Entry 5UHC (X-ray diffraction, 3.80 A resolution); this record covers chains D and F of the 9 polymer chains in the assembly.

# Chain D
Molecule: DNA-directed RNA polymerase subunit beta'
From: Mycobacterium tuberculosis (strain ATCC 25618 / H37Rv)
Notes: EC 2.7.7.6
Reference sequence: P9WGY7 (RPOC_MYCTU); numbering as in UniProt (aligned over 1-1316)
Chain sequence (1316 residues; row label = number of the first residue in the row):
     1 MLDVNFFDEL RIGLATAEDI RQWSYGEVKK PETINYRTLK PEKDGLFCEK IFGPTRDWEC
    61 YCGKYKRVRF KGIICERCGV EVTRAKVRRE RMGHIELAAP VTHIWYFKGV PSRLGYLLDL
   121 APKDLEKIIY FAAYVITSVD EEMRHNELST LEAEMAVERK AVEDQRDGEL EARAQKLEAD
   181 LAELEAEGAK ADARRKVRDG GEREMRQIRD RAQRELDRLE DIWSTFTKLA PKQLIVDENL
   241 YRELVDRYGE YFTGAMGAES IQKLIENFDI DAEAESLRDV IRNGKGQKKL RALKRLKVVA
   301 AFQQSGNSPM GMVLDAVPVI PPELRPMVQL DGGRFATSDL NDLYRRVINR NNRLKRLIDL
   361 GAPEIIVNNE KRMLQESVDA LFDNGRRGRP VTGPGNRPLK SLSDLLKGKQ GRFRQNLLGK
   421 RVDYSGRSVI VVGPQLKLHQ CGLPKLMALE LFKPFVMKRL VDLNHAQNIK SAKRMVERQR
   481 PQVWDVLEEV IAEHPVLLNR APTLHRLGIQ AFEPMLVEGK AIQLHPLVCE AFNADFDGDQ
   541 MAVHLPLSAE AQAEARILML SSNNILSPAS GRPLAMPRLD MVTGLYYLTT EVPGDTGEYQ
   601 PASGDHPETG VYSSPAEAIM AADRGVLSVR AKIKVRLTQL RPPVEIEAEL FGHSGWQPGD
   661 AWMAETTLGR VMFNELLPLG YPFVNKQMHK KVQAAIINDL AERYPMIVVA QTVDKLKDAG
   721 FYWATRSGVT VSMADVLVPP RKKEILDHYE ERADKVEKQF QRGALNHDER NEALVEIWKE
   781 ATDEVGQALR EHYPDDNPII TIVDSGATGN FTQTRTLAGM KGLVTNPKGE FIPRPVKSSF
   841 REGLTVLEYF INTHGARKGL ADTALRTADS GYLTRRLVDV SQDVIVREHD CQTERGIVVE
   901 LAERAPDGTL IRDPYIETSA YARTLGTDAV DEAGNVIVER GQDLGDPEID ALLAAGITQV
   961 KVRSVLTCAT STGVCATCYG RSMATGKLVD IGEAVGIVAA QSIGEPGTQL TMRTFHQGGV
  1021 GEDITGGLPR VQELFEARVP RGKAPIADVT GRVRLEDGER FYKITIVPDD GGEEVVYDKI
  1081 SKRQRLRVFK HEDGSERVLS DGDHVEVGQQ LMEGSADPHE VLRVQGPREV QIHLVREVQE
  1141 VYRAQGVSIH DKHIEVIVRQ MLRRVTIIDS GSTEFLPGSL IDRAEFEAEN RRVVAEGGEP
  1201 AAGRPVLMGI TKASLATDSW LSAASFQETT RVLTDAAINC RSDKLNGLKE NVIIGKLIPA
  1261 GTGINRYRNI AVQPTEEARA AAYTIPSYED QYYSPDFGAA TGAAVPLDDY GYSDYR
Not modelled in the structure: 1-2, 1012-1025, 1282-1316
Bound ions: Zn2+ site 1: C60, C62, C75, C78; Mg2+: D535, D537, D539; Zn2+ site 2: C891, C968, C975, C978
Curated features (UniProtKB/Swiss-Prot):
  - binding site (Zn(2+)): C60, C62, C75, C78, C891, C968, C975, C978
  - binding site (Mg(2+)): D535, D537, D539

# Chain F
Molecule: RNA polymerase sigma factor SigA
From: Mycobacterium tuberculosis (strain ATCC 25618 / H37Rv)
Reference sequence: P9WGI1 (SIGA_MYCTU); residues 1-528 here = UniProt positions 1-528
Chain sequence (528 residues; each row starts with the number of its first residue):
     1 MAATKASTAT DEPVKRTATK SPAASASGAK TGAKRTAAKS ASGSPPAKRA TKPAARSVKP
    61 ASAPQDTTTS TIPKRKTRAA AKSAAAKAPS ARGHATKPRA PKDAQHEAAT DPEDALDSVE
   121 ELDAEPDLDV EPGEDLDLDA ADLNLDDLED DVAPDADDDL DSGDDEDHED LEAEAAVAPG
   181 QTADDDEEIA EPTEKDKASG DFVWDEDESE ALRQARKDAE LTASADSVRA YLKQIGKVAL
   241 LNAEEEVELA KRIEAGLYAT QLMTELSERG EKLPAAQRRD MMWICRDGDR AKNHLLEANL
   301 RLVVSLAKRY TGRGMAFLDL IQEGNLGLIR AVEKFDYTKG YKFSTYATWW IRQAITRAMA
   361 DQARTIRIPV HMVEVINKLG RIQRELLQDL GREPTPEELA KEMDITPEKV LEIQQYAREP
   421 ISLDQTIGDE GDSQLGDFIE DSEAVVAVDA VSFTLLQDQL QSVLDTLSER EAGVVRLRFG
   481 LTDGQPRTLD EIGQVYGVTR ERIRQIESKT MSKLRHPSRS QVLRDYLD
Not modelled in the structure: 1-206
Small-molecule neighbours: rifampicin (RFP): G428, D429, E430

# Chain D / chain F interface
Residue-residue contacts (86):
  E32(D) with R367(F), salt bridge
  T33(D) with T365(F), hydrogen bond (side chain-backbone); I366(F)
  I34(D) with I366(F), hydrophobic
  N35(D) with I366(F)
  Y36(D) with R367(F); I368(F), hydrophobic; P369(F); M372(F); Y416(F)
  R67(D) with G484(F), hydrogen bond (side chain-backbone); Q485(F); P486(F)
  R69(D) with Q485(F); P486(F)
  A132(D) with A223(F), hydrophobic
  D210(D) with E210(F)
  V236(D) with L221(F), hydrophobic
  D237(D) with K217(F), salt bridge; L221(F)
  E238(D) with K237(F), salt bridge
  E323(D) with E443(F)
  P326(D) with L423(F)
  V328(D) with I439(F), hydrophobic
  L330(D) with I439(F), hydrophobic
  G332(D) with R418(F)
  R334(D) with E419(F), hydrogen bond (side chain-backbone); I421(F)
  F335(D) with P420(F); I421(F), hydrogen bond (backbone-backbone)
  A336(D) with I421(F); L423(F), hydrophobic
  T337(D) with I421(F), hydrogen bond (backbone-backbone); S422(F); L423(F), hydrogen bond (backbone-backbone)
  S338(D) with D424(F), hydrogen bond
  D339(D) with S422(F), hydrogen bond; D424(F), hydrogen bond (backbone-side chain)
  D342(D) with T365(F)
  R345(D) with Q362(F), hydrogen bond (side chain-backbone); R364(F); T365(F)
  R346(D) with A316(F)
  N349(D) with Q362(F)
  R350(D) with D319(F), salt bridge
  R353(D) with D319(F), salt bridge; Q322(F); E323(F), salt bridge; Q362(F)
  L357(D) with Q322(F); L326(F), hydrophobic; I329(F), hydrophobic
  L360(D) with L326(F), hydrophobic
  G361(D) with K292(F), hydrogen bond (backbone-side chain); N293(F)
  A362(D) with I329(F), hydrophobic
  P363(D) with N293(F); L296(F)
  I365(D) with Q234(F); E297(F)
  I366(D) with Q322(F), hydrogen bond (backbone-side chain); N325(F)
  N369(D) with Y231(F); L318(F); Q322(F), hydrogen bond
  E370(D) with Q322(F), hydrogen bond
  R372(D) with S227(F), hydrogen bond (side chain-backbone); Y231(F)
  M373(D) with L318(F), hydrophobic; D319(F); Q322(F)
  E376(D) with S227(F)
  R397(D) with S422(F), hydrogen bond; D424(F); Q425(F)
  Q410(D) with D432(F); Q434(F)
  Q467(D) with D525(F)
  N468(D) with D525(F); Y526(F)
  I469(D) with S452(F); L455(F), hydrophobic
  K470(D) with D449(F); S452(F); D528(F)
  K473(D) with V448(F)
Other interface residues (no listed pair), chain D (54 interface residues in all): R37, R203, R214, N239, G333, K400
Other interface residues (no listed pair), chain F (60 interface residues in all): E208, R213, A230, L300, D361, A363, Q415, L435, Q521

# In short
Chain D and chain F form an interface of 54 and 60 residues respectively; the contacts include 16 hydrogen
bonds and 6 salt bridges. Polar contacts include E32(D)-R367(F), D237(D)-K217(F) and E238(D)-K237(F). Chain F
binds rifampicin.
Here chain D is DNA-directed RNA polymerase subunit beta' and chain F is RNA polymerase sigma factor SigA,
both from Mycobacterium tuberculosis (strain ATCC 25618 / H37Rv). Entry 5UHC (Crystal structure of
Mycobacterium tuberculosis transcription initiation complex containing 3nt RNA in complex with Rifampin) was
determined by X-ray diffraction together with 5UH5, 5UH6, 5UH8, 5UH9, 5UHA, 5UHB and 4 further entries from
the same study.
